Entry 4Z95 (X-ray diffraction, 1.79 A resolution); this record covers chains H and L.

# Chain H
Protein: S1-15 Fab (IgG2b) heavy chain
From: Mus musculus
Notes: antibody fragment or engineered binder
Sequence (227 residues; each row starts with the number of its first residue; a row labelled like 52A-52C holds insertion residues (52A, then the next letters in order)):
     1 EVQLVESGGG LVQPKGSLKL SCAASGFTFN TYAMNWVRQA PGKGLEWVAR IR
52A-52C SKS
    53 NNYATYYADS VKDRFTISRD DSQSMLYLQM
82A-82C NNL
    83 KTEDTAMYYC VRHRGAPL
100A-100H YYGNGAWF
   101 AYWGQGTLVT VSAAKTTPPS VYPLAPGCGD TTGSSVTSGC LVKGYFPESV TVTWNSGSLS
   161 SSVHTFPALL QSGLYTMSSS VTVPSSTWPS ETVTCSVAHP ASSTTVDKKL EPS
Unresolved in the structure: 213
Cystine bridges: Cys22-Cys92, Cys140-Cys195

# Chain L
Protein: S1-15 Fab (IgG2b) light chain
From: Mus musculus
Notes: antibody fragment or engineered binder
Sequence (214 residues; each row starts with the number of its first residue; note: 1 number in that range is skipped by the numbering (no residue carries it; nothing is unmodelled there)):
     1 DIQMTQSTSS LSASLGDRVT ISCRASQ
   28A D
    29 ISNYLNWYQQ KPDGTVKVLI YYTSRLRSGV PSRFSGSGSG TDYSLTISNL EQEDIATYFC
    89 QQGNTLPWTF GGGTKLEIKR ADAAPTVSIF PPSSEQLTSG GASVVCFLNN FYPKDINVKW
   149 KIDGSERQNG VLNSWTDQDS KDSTYSMSST LTLTKDEYER HNSYTCEATH KTSTSPIVKS
   209 FNRNEC
Cystine bridges: Cys23-Cys88, Cys134-Cys194

# Chain H / chain L interface
Residue-residue contacts - 82 pairs, chain H then chain L:
  Asn35(H) with Trp96(L)
  Gln39(H) with Gln38(L), hydrogen bond
  Gly44(H) with Phe87(L)
  Leu45(H) with Phe87(L), hydrophobic; Phe98(L)
  Trp47(H) with Leu94(L), hydrophobic; Pro95(L), hydrophobic; Trp96(L); Phe98(L)
  Arg50(H) with Trp96(L)
  Tyr58(H) with Leu94(L), hydrophobic
  Tyr91(H) with Gln38(L), hydrogen bond; Gly42(L), hydrogen bond (side chain-backbone)
  His95(H) with Trp96(L)
  Tyr100A(H) with Arg53(L), hydrogen bond (backbone-side chain)
  Tyr100B(H) with Tyr49(L); Arg55(L)
  Gly100C(H) with Tyr50(L)
  Asn100D(H) with Tyr32(L)
  Gly100E(H) with Tyr32(L); Gly91(L)
  Ala100F(H) with Asn34(L), hydrogen bond (backbone-side chain); Gln89(L), hydrogen bond (backbone-side chain); Gly91(L), hydrogen bond (backbone-backbone); Trp96(L)
  Trp100G(H) with Asn34(L); Tyr36(L); Val46(L), hydrophobic; Tyr49(L); Arg55(L); Gln89(L)
  Phe100H(H) with Tyr36(L), hydrogen bond (backbone-side chain); Val46(L); Gln89(L); Trp96(L), hydrophobic; Phe98(L), hydrophobic
  Ala101(H) with Val46(L)
  Tyr102(H) with Arg55(L), hydrogen bond
  Trp103(H) with Tyr36(L); Val44(L), hydrophobic
  Gln105(H) with Thr43(L), hydrogen bond
  Tyr122(H) with Ser121(L); Glu123(L); Gln124(L)
  Pro123(H) with Ser121(L); Glu123(L)
  Leu124(H) with Phe118(L); Val133(L), hydrophobic; Phe135(L), hydrophobic
  Ala125(H) with Phe118(L); Pro119(L)
  Pro126(H) with Phe118(L)
  Gly127(H) with Cys214(L)
  Cys128(H) with Glu213(L), hydrogen bond (side chain-backbone)
  Thr137(H) with Ser116(L); Phe118(L)
  Leu141(H) with Ser131(L)
  Lys143(H) with Ser131(L); Thr180(L)
  Ser161(H) with Lys169(L)
  His164(H) with Asn137(L); Asn138(L), hydrogen bond; Ser174(L)
  Thr165(H) with Thr164(L)
  Phe166(H) with Phe135(L), hydrophobic; Asn137(L); Ser162(L); Thr164(L); Ser174(L); Met175(L); Ser176(L)
  Pro167(H) with Ser162(L), hydrogen bond (backbone-side chain); Trp163(L); Thr164(L)
  Leu169(H) with Asn161(L); Ser162(L)
  Gln171(H) with Leu160(L)
  Ser178(H) with Phe135(L); Ser176(L)
  Ser180(H) with Phe135(L); Asn137(L)
  Lys208(H) with Glu123(L), salt bridge
Other interface residues (no listed pair), chain H (46 interface residues in all): Val37, Glu46, Ser138, Gly139, Ser179

# In short
The interface between chain H and chain L involves 46 residues on one side and 42 on the other; the contacts
include 13 hydrogen bonds and 1 salt bridge. Among the polar pairs are Lys208(H)-Glu123(L), Gln39(H)-Gln38(L)
and Tyr91(H)-Gln38(L).
Chain H is S1-15 Fab (IgG2b) heavy chain and chain L is S1-15 Fab (IgG2b) light chain, both from Mus musculus;
the structure, Fab structure of antibody S1-15 in complex with ssDNA DNA, 5'-5(dT)-p-3', was determined by
X-ray diffraction (same publication as 4ODS, 4ODT, 4ODU, 4ODV, 4ODW and 4Z8F).
